PDB entry 7L56 | electron microscopy, 3.60 A resolution | chains B and K of the 9 polymer chains in the assembly

[Chain B]
Name: Spike glycoprotein
Source organism: Severe acute respiratory syndrome coronavirus 2
UniProtKB: P0DTC2 (SPIKE_SARS2); numbering as in UniProt (aligned over 1-1208)
Chain sequence (1288 residues; row label = number of the first residue in the row):
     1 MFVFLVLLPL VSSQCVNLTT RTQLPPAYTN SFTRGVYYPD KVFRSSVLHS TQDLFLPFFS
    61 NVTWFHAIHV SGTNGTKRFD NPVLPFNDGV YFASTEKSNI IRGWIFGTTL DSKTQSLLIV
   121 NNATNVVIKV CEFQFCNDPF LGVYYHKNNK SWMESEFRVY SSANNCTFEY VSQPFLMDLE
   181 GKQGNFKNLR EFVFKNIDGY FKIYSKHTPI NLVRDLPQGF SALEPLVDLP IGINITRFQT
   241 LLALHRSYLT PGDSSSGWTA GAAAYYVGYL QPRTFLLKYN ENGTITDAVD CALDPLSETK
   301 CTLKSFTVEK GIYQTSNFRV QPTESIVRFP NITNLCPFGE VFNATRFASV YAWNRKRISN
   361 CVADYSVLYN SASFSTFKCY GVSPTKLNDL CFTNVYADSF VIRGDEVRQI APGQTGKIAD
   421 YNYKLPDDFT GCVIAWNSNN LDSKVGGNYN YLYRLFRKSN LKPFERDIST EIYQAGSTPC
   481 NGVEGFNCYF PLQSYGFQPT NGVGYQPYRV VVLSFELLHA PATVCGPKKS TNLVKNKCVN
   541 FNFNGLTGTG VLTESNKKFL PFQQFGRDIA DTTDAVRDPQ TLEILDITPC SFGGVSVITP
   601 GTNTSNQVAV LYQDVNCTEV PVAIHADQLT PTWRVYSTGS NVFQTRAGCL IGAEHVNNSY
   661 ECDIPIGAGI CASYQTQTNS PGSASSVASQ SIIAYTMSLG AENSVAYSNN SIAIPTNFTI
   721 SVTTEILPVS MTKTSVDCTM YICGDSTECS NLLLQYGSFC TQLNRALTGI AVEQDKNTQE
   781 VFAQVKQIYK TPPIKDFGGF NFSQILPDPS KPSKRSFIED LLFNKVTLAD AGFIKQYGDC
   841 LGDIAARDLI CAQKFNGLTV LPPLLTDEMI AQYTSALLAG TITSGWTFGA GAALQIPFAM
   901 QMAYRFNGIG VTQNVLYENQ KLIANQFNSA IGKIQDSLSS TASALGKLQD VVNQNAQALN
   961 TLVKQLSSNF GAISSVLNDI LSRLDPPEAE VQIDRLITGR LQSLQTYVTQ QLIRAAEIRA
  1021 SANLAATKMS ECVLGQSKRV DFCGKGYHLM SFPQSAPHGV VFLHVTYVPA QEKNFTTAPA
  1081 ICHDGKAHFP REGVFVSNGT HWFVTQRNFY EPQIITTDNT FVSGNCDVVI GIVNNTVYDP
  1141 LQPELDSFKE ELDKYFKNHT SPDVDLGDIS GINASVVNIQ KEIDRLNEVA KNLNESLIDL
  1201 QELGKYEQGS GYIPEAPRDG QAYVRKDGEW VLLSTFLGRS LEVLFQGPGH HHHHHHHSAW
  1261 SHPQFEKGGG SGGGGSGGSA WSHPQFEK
Not modelled in the structure: 1-27, 69-79, 142-156, 173-186, 211-214, 232-234, 243-261, 621-640, 677-689, 829-854, 1145-1288
Differences from the reference sequence: engineered mutation Gly-682 (Arg in P0DTC2), Ser-683 (Arg in P0DTC2), Ser-685 (Arg in P0DTC2), Pro-986 (Lys in P0DTC2), Pro-987 (Val in P0DTC2); expression tag (1209-1288)
UniProt features mapped onto this chain:
  - region: Asn-280 to Cys-301 (Putative superantigen), Arg-403 to Asp-405 (Integrin-binding motif), Asn-448 to Phe-456 (Immunodominant HLA epitope recognized by the CD8+), Pro-681, Ala-684 (Putative superantigen), Ser-816 to Tyr-837 (Fusion peptide 1), Lys-835 to Phe-855 (Fusion peptide 2), Asp-1163 to Glu-1202 (Heptad repeat 2)
  - site: Arg-815, Ser-816 (Cleavage)
  - glycosylation: Asn-17 (N-linked (GlcNAc...) (complex) asparagine), Asn-61 (N-linked (GlcNAc...) (hybrid) asparagine), Asn-74 (N-linked (GlcNAc...) (complex) asparagine), Asn-122 (N-linked (GlcNAc...) (hybrid) asparagine), Asn-149 (N-linked (GlcNAc...) (complex) asparagine), Asn-165 (N-linked (GlcNAc...) (complex) asparagine), Asn-234 (N-linked (GlcNAc...) (high mannose) asparagine), Asn-282 (N-linked (GlcNAc...) (complex) asparagine), Thr-323 (O-linked (GalNAc) threonine), Ser-325 (O-linked (HexNAc...) serine), Asn-331 (N-linked (GlcNAc...) (complex) asparagine), Asn-343 (N-linked (GlcNAc...) (complex) asparagine), Asn-603 (N-linked (GlcNAc...) (hybrid) asparagine), Asn-616 (N-linked (GlcNAc...) (complex) asparagine), Asn-657 (N-linked (GlcNAc...) (complex) asparagine), Thr-676 (O-linked (GlcNAc...) threonine), Thr-678 (O-linked (GlcNAc...) threonine), Asn-709 (N-linked (GlcNAc...) (high mannose) asparagine), Asn-717 (N-linked (GlcNAc...) (hybrid) asparagine), Asn-801 (N-linked (GlcNAc...) (hybrid) asparagine) and 6 more in UniProt
  - natural variant: Leu-5 (L5F: In strain: Iota/B.1.526), Ser-13 (S13I: In strain: Epsilon/B.1.427/B.1.429), Leu-18 (L18F: In strain: Beta/B.1.351, Gamma/P.1 and 1 more), Thr-19 (T19I: In strain: Omicron/BQ.1.1, Omicron/XBB.1.5 and 1 more; T19R: In strain: Delta/B.1.617.2, Omicron/BA.2 and 4 more), Thr-20 (T20N: In strain: Gamma/P.1), Leu-24 to Ala-27 (sequence variant, change not given here; In strain: Omicron/BA.2, Omicron/BA.2.12.1 and 6 more), Pro-26 (P26S: In strain: Gamma/P.1), Gln-52 (Q52H: In strain: Omicron/EG.5.1), Ala-67 (A67V: In strain: Eta/B.1.525, Omicron/BA.1), His-69 to Val-70 (deletion: In strain: Alpha/B.1.1.7, Eta/B.1.525 and 5 more), Gly-75 (G75V: In strain: Lambda/C.37), Thr-76 (T76I: In strain: Lambda/C.37), 82 further natural variant entries in UniProt
  - mutagenesis: His-69 to Val-70 (Increased incorporation of cleaved spike into virions), Asn-121 (N121Q: Partial loss of biliverdin affinity), Arg-190 (R190K: Partial loss of biliverdin affinity), Asn-234 (N234Q: Increased resistance to neutralizing antibodies), Asn-331 (N331Q: Reduced viral infectivity), Asn-343 (N343Q: Reduced viral infectivity), Leu-452 (L452R: Increased resistance to neutralizing antibodies. Decreases HLA binding to NF9 epitope. Increased binding affinity to human ACE2), Tyr-453 (Y453F: Decreased HLA binding to NF9 epitope. Increased binding affinity to human ACE2), Ala-475 (A475V: Increased resistance to neutralizing antibodies), Val-483 (V483A: Increased resistance to neutralizing antibodies), Glu-484 (E484D: Increased replication in human TMEM106B overexpressing cells), Phe-490 (F490L: Increased resistance to neutralizing antibodies and human covalescent sera neutralization), 12 further mutagenesis entries in UniProt
Disulfides: Cys-131/Cys-166, Cys-291/Cys-301, Cys-336/Cys-361, Cys-379/Cys-432, Cys-391/Cys-525, Cys-480/Cys-488, Cys-538/Cys-590, Cys-617/Cys-649, Cys-662/Cys-671, Cys-738/Cys-760, Cys-743/Cys-749, Cys-1032/Cys-1043, Cys-1082/Cys-1126
Glycans and other covalent adducts: N-acetylglucosamine (NAG) linked to Asn-61, Asn-165, Asn-282, Asn-331, Asn-603, Asn-657, Asn-709, Asn-717, Asn-801, Asn-1074, Asn-1098, Asn-1134; glycan linked to Asn-343
Reported in the primary citation:
  - post-translational modification sites: Asn-343

[Chain K]
Name: Fab 2-43 variable domain light chain
Source organism: Homo sapiens
Notes: antibody fragment or engineered binder
Chain sequence (110 residues; row label = number of the first residue in the row; note: 1 number in that range is skipped by the numbering (no residue carries it; nothing is unmodelled there); a row labelled like 27A-27C holds insertion residues (27A, then the next letters in order)):
     1 QSALTQPAS
    11 VSGSPGQSIT ISCTGTS
27A-27C SDV
    28 GGYNYVSWYQ QHPGKAPKLM IYDVSKRPSG VSNRFSGSKS GNTASLTISG LQAEDEGDYY
    88 CSSYTSSS
   95A T
    96 WVFGGGTKLT V
  106A L
Disulfides: Cys-23/Cys-88

[How chain B and chain K interact]
Residue-residue contacts (6; chain B residue first):
  Val-483(B) with Ser-95(K)
  Glu-484(B) with Ser-95(K), hydrogen bond (backbone-side chain)
  Gly-485(B) with Tyr-91(K)
  Phe-486(B) with Tyr-30(K), hydrophobic; Tyr-32(K); Tyr-91(K), hydrogen bond (backbone-side chain)
Also at the interface, not in a pair above, chain K (5 interface residues in all): Ser-94

[Overview]
Chain B and chain K form an interface of 4 and 5 residues respectively; the contacts include 2 hydrogen bonds.
Polar contacts include Glu-484(B)/Ser-95(K) and Phe-486(B)/Tyr-91(K). N-acetylglucosamine is covalently linked
to Asn-61(B), Asn-165(B), Asn-282(B), Asn-331(B), Asn-603(B) and Asn-657(B) and 6 more. UniProt lists 24
mutagenesis sites on chain B. The paper reports a modification site at Asn-343(B).
Chain B is Spike glycoprotein (Severe acute respiratory syndrome coronavirus 2) and chain K is Fab 2-43
variable domain light chain (Homo sapiens); the structure, Cryo-EM structure of the SARS-CoV-2 spike
glycoprotein bound to Fab 2-43, was determined by electron microscopy (same publication as 7L57, 7L58 and
7L5B).
